PDB entry 7QOO | electron microscopy, 4.60 A resolution (low resolution: residue-level contacts below are approximate; hydrogen-bond / salt-bridge calls are withheld) | chains H and I of the 15 polymer chains in the assembly

Chain H:
Molecule: Centromere protein H
Organism: Homo sapiens
Reference sequence: Q9H3R5 (CENPH_HUMAN); numbering as in UniProt (aligned over 1-247)
Chain sequence (247 residues; numbered 1 to 247; the number before each row is that of its first residue):
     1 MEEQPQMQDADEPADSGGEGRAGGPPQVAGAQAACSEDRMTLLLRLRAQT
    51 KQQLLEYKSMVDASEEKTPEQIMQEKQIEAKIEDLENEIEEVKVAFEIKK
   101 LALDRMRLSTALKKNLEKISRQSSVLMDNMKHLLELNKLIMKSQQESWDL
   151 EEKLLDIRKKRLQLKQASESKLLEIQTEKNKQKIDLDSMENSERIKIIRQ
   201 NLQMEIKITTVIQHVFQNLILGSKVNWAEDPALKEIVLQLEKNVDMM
Unresolved in the structure: 1-37
UniProt features mapped onto this chain:
  - modified residue: Met-1 (N-acetylmethionine), Ser-16 (Phosphoserine), Thr-68 (Phosphothreonine)
  - cross-link: Lys-67 (Glycyl lysine isopeptide (Lys-Gly) (interchain with G-Cter in SUMO2))
  - natural variant: Glu-2 (E2K: In a colorectal cancer sample)

Chain I:
Molecule: Centromere protein I
Organism: Homo sapiens
Reference sequence: Q92674 (CENPI_HUMAN); numbering as in UniProt (aligned over 1-756)
Chain sequence (756 residues; row label = number of the first residue in the row):
     1 MSPQKRVKNVQAQNRTSQGSSSFQTTLSAWKVKQDPSNSKNISKHGQNNP
    51 VGDYEHADDQAEEDALQMAVGYFEKGPIKASQNKDKTLEKHLKTVENVAW
   101 KNGLASEEIDILLNIALSGKFGNAVNTRILKCMIPATVISEDSVVKAVSW
   151 LCVGKCSGSTKVLFYRWLVAMFDFIDRKEQINLLYGFFFASLQDDALCPY
   201 VCHLLYLLTKKENVKPFRVRKLLDLQAKMGMQPHLQALLSLYKFFAPALI
   251 SVSLPVRKKIYFKNSENLWKTALLAVKQRNRGPSPEPLKLMLGPANVRPL
   301 KRKWNSLSVIPVLNSSSYTKECGKKEMSLSDCLNRSGSFPLEQLQSFPQL
   351 LQNIHCLELPSQMGSVLNNSLLLHYINCVRDEPVLLRFYYWLSQTLQEEC
   401 IWYKVNNYEHGKEFTNFLDTIIRAECFLQEGFYSCEAFLYKSLPLWDGLC
   451 CRSQFLQLVSWIPFSSFSEVKPLLFDHLAQLFFTSTIYFKCSVLQSLKEL
   501 LQNWLLWLSMDIHMKPVTNSPLETTLGGSMNSVSKLIHYVGWLSTTAMRL
   551 ESNNTFLLHFILDFYEKVCDIYINYNLPLVVLFPPGIFYSALLSLDTSIL
   601 NQLCFIMHRYRKNLTAAKKNELVQKTKSEFNFSSKTYQEFNHYLTSMVGC
   651 LWTSKPFGKGIYIDPEILEKTGVAEYKNSLNVVHHPSFLSYAVSFLLQES
   701 PEERTVNVSSIRGKKWSWYLDYLFSQGLQGLKLFIRSSVHHSSIPRAEGI
   751 NCNNQY
Unresolved in the structure: 1-58, 283-333, 663-673, 739-756

How chain H and chain I interact:
Contacting residue pairs - 93 pairs, chain H then chain I:
  Glu-90(H) / Thr-545(I)
  Lys-93(H) / Arg-549(I)
  Val-94(H) / Arg-549(I)
  Ile-98(H) / Tyr-589(I)
  Lys-99(H) / Gly-660(I)
  Lys-99(H) / Tyr-662(I)
  Leu-101(H) / Asn-553(I)
  Leu-101(H) / Ser-590(I)
  Ala-102(H) / Leu-593(I)
  Ala-102(H) / Ile-661(I)
  Arg-105(H) / Leu-593(I)
  Arg-105(H) / Leu-595(I)
  Met-106(H) / Pro-656(I)
  Met-106(H) / Phe-657(I)
  Met-106(H) / Ser-679(I)
  Met-106(H) / Leu-680(I)
  Ser-109(H) / Ser-679(I)
  Ser-109(H) / His-684(I)
  Leu-112(H) / Leu-689(I)
  Lys-113(H) / Glu-675(I)
  Lys-113(H) / His-684(I)
  Lys-113(H) / Ser-709(I)
  Leu-116(H) / Leu-689(I)
  Leu-116(H) / Val-693(I)
  Leu-116(H) / Val-706(I)
  Glu-117(H) / Val-706(I)
  Ile-119(H) / Arg-704(I)
  Ile-119(H) / Val-706(I)
  Met-127(H) / Leu-697(I)
  Met-130(H) / Ser-690(I)
  Leu-134(H) / Tyr-691(I)
  Asn-137(H) / Asp-596(I)
  Asn-137(H) / Thr-597(I)
  Lys-138(H) / Gln-726(I)
  Ile-140(H) / Ser-598(I)
  Met-141(H) / Thr-597(I)
  Met-141(H) / Ser-598(I)
  Met-141(H) / Asn-601(I)
  Met-141(H) / Gly-727(I)
  Met-141(H) / Leu-728(I)
  Gln-144(H) / Glu-566(I)
  Gln-144(H) / Gln-602(I)
  Trp-148(H) / Glu-566(I)
  Trp-148(H) / Phe-605(I)
  Glu-151(H) / Gln-502(I)
  Glu-151(H) / Lys-567(I)
  Leu-155(H) / Asn-574(I)
  Leu-155(H) / Tyr-575(I)
  Arg-158(H) / Gln-429(I)
  Arg-158(H) / Leu-506(I)
  Lys-159(H) / Leu-506(I)
  Lys-159(H) / Asn-574(I)
  Arg-161(H) / Cys-426(I)
  Arg-161(H) / Phe-427(I)
  Arg-161(H) / Gln-429(I)
  Leu-162(H) / Gln-429(I)
  Leu-162(H) / Leu-506(I)
  Leu-162(H) / Met-510(I)
  Gln-163(H) / Met-510(I)
  Lys-165(H) / Leu-428(I)
  Lys-165(H) / Gln-429(I)
  Lys-165(H) / Glu-430(I)
  Ser-168(H) / Cys-378(I)
  Glu-169(H) / Asn-377(I)
  Glu-169(H) / Cys-378(I)
  Glu-169(H) / Arg-380(I)
  Leu-172(H) / Cys-378(I)
  Lys-179(H) / Arg-335(I)
  Lys-179(H) / His-355(I)
  Lys-179(H) / Cys-356(I)
  His-214(H) / Lys-215(I)
  His-214(H) / Phe-217(I)
  Gln-217(H) / Gly-186(I)
  Gln-217(H) / Phe-187(I)
  Leu-221(H) / Cys-152(I)
  Leu-221(H) / Phe-187(I)
  Leu-221(H) / Ala-190(I)
  Lys-224(H) / Cys-152(I)
  Lys-224(H) / Val-153(I)
  Asn-226(H) / Ser-149(I)
  Trp-227(H) / Val-145(I)
  Trp-227(H) / Ser-149(I)
  Ala-228(H) / Ser-149(I)
  Val-237(H) / Phe-187(I)
  Leu-238(H) / Gln-180(I)
  Leu-238(H) / Leu-183(I)
  Glu-241(H) / Asn-182(I)
  Glu-241(H) / Leu-183(I)
  Glu-241(H) / Tyr-185(I)
  Glu-241(H) / Gly-186(I)
  Glu-241(H) / Asn-213(I)
  Asn-243(H) / Glu-212(I)
  Asn-243(H) / Lys-215(I)
Also at the interface, not in a pair above, chain H (59 interface residues in all): Glu-97, Thr-110, Lys-142, Gln-145, Gln-166, Ile-175, Asn-218, Ile-220, Val-225, Lys-234, Lys-242, Met-246
Also at the interface, not in a pair above, chain I (83 interface residues in all): Asp-142, Lys-146, Trp-150, Gly-154, Leu-184, Arg-218, Ser-336, Ile-354, Val-379, Met-514, Trp-542, Asp-563, Pro-585, Gly-586, Lys-659, Pro-686, Gln-729

Overview:
The interface between chain H and chain I involves 59 residues on one side and 83 on the other.
Chain H is Centromere protein H and chain I is Centromere protein I, both from Homo sapiens; the structure,
Structure of the human inner kinetochore CCAN complex, was determined by electron microscopy.
